4BXL - chains A and B of the 3 polymer chains in the assembly; structure by solution NMR.

# Chain A (and B)
Protein: AS69
Source organism: Synthetic construct
Notes: fragment: engineered binding protein; chain B of this document is another copy of the same molecule, construct and numbering; everything in this record applies to it too
Amino-acid sequence (46 residues; each row starts with the number of its first residue):
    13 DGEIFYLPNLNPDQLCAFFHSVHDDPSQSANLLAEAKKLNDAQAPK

# How chain A and chain B interact
Pairs across the interface (12; chain A residue first):
  Ile16(A) with Tyr18(B)
  Tyr18(A) with Ile16(B)
  Pro24(A) with Phe31(B); His35(B)
  Leu27(A) with Phe31(B)
  Cys28(A) with Pro24(B); Cys28(B), disulfide; Phe31(B)
  Phe31(A) with Pro24(B)
  His32(A) with Pro24(B)
  His35(A) with Asn23(B); Pro24(B)
Also at the interface, not in a pair above, chain B (8 interface residues in all): His32
Disulfides between the chains: Cys28(A)-Cys28(B)

# Summary
Chain A and chain B each contribute 8 residues to their interface, with 1 disulfide bond.
Chain A and chain B are both AS69 (Synthetic construct); the structure, Structure of alpha-synuclein in
complex with an engineered binding protein, was determined by solution NMR.
